Entry 7O6Y (electron microscopy, 3.40 A resolution); this record covers chains D and U of the 42 polymer chains in the assembly.

[Chain D]
Name: Subunit NIMM of NADH:Ubiquinone Oxidoreductase (Complex I)
From: Yarrowia lipolytica
Reference sequence: A0A1D8NC63 (A0A1D8NC63_YARLL); numbering as in UniProt (aligned over 1-87)
Sequence (87 residues; each row starts with the number of its first residue):
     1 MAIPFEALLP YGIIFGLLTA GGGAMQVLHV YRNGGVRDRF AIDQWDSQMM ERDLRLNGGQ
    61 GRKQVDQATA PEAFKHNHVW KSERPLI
Unresolved in the structure: 1

[Chain U]
Name: Subunit NUPM of NADH:Ubiquinone Oxidoreductase (Complex I)
From: Yarrowia lipolytica
Reference sequence: A0A371C2D0 (A0A371C2D0_YARLL); residues 1-172 here = UniProt positions 1-172
Sequence (172 residues; row label = number of the first residue in the row):
     1 MPREAAAHWV PFEDKANMPD NVPDVVEVGA TSAPLLSASY FIGAKCKPYN DDFMLCREES
    61 QGSGAIDCLK EGRRVTRCAV SVIEDINKSC LDEFRLHWQC LEQNNHQLSG CRKAEALLNK
   121 CVFTKLNLEK KIPGLRPDEE PVFLKKDPWI KPAVDDFKSV RAYAEAKKNG TL
Unresolved in the structure: 1
Disulfides: Cys46-Cys78, Cys56-Cys68, Cys90-Cys121, Cys100-Cys111

[Chain D / chain U interface]
Contacting residue pairs - 74 pairs, chain D then chain U:
  Gly35(D) with Gln103(U), hydrogen bond (backbone-side chain)
  Val36(D) with Glu102(U); Gln103(U)
  Arg37(D) with Gln103(U); Val154(U)
  Arg39(D) with Asn105(U), hydrogen bond; His106(U), hydrogen bond
  Phe40(D) with Asn105(U), hydrogen bond (backbone-side chain); Gln107(U)
  Gln44(D) with Pro2(U), hydrogen bond (side chain-backbone)
  Met49(D) with Ser32(U)
  Arg52(D) with Val28(U), hydrogen bond (side chain-backbone); Ala30(U), hydrogen bond (side chain-backbone); Leu35(U)
  Asp53(D) with Thr31(U); Ser32(U), hydrogen bond (side chain-backbone)
  Leu56(D) with Gly29(U); Ala30(U); Thr31(U)
  Arg62(D) with Glu102(U), hydrogen bond (side chain-backbone)
  Gln64(D) with Thr31(U), hydrogen bond; Ser32(U); Trp98(U); Glu102(U), hydrogen bond
  Val65(D) with Gly29(U); Ala30(U); Thr31(U), hydrogen bond (backbone-side chain); Pro34(U)
  Asp66(D) with Pro34(U); Asn87(U), hydrogen bond (backbone-side chain); Phe94(U); Arg95(U), salt bridge; Trp98(U), hydrogen bond
  Gln67(D) with Gly29(U); Ala30(U), hydrogen bond (backbone-backbone); Glu84(U)
  Ala68(D) with Glu27(U); Val28(U); Gly29(U), hydrogen bond (backbone-backbone); Val80(U); Ile83(U), hydrophobic; Glu84(U); Asn87(U)
  Thr69(D) with Val26(U); Glu27(U); Gly29(U); Val80(U)
  Ala70(D) with Glu27(U), hydrogen bond (backbone-backbone); Val28(U); Gly29(U)
  Lys75(D) with Glu27(U)
  His76(D) with Glu13(U); Asp14(U); Lys15(U); Ala16(U); Asn17(U), hydrogen bond
  Asn77(D) with Glu13(U), hydrogen bond (backbone-side chain)
  His78(D) with Phe12(U); Glu13(U)
  Val79(D) with Phe12(U)
  Trp80(D) with Val10(U); Pro11(U); Phe12(U), hydrogen bond (backbone-backbone)
  Lys81(D) with Trp9(U); Val10(U)
  Ser82(D) with His8(U); Trp9(U); Val10(U), hydrogen bond (backbone-backbone)
  Glu83(D) with Ala6(U); Ala7(U), hydrogen bond (side chain-backbone); His8(U); Trp9(U)
  Arg84(D) with His8(U), hydrogen bond (backbone-backbone)
  Leu86(D) with Arg3(U)
Also at the interface, not in a pair above, chain D (31 interface residues in all): Asp38, Phe74
Also at the interface, not in a pair above, chain U (41 interface residues in all): Ala5, Met18, Ala33, Asn104, Ala153

[Summary]
The interface between chain D and chain U involves 31 residues on one side and 41 on the other, with 23
hydrogen bonds and 1 salt bridge. Polar contacts include Asp66(D)-Arg95(U), Gly35(D)-Gln103(U) and
Arg39(D)-Asn105(U).
Here chain D is Subunit NIMM of NADH:Ubiquinone Oxidoreductase (Complex I) and chain U is Subunit NUPM of
NADH:Ubiquinone Oxidoreductase (Complex I), both from Yarrowia lipolytica. Entry 7O6Y (Cryo-EM structure of
respiratory complex I under turnover) was determined by electron microscopy, deposited together with 7O71.
